Entry 9L1N (electron microscopy, 3.30 A resolution); this record covers chains H and I of the 13 polymer chains in the assembly.

[Chain H]
Molecule: E2 glycoprotein
Organism: Western equine encephalitis virus
UniProtKB: Q9J1K1 (Q9J1K1_WEEV); residues 1-416 here correspond to UniProt positions 320-735 (UniProt number = residue number + 319)
Amino-acid sequence (416 residues; numbered 1 to 416; the number before each row is that of its first residue):
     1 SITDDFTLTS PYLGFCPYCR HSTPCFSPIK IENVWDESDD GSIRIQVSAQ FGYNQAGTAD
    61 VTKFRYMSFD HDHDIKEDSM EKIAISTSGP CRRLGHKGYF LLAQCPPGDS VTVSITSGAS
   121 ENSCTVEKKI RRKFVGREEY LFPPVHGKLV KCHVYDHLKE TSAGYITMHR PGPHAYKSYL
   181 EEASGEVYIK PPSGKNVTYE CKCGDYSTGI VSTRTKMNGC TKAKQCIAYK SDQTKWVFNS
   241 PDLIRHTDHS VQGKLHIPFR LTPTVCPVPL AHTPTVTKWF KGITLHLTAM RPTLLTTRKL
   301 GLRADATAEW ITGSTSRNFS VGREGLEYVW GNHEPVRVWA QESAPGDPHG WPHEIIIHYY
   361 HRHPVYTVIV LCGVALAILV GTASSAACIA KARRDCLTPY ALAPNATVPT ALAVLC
Unresolved in the structure: 1
Disulfide bonds: Cys-16/Cys-124, Cys-19/Cys-25, Cys-91/Cys-105, Cys-152/Cys-266, Cys-201/Cys-226, Cys-203/Cys-220
Covalently attached groups: N-acetylglucosamine (NAG) linked to Asn-196

[Chain I]
Molecule: Capsid glycoprotein
Organism: Western equine encephalitis virus
UniProtKB: Q9J1K1 (Q9J1K1_WEEV); residue numbers follow UniProt; this construct covers 110-259
Amino-acid sequence (150 residues; row label = number of the first residue in the row):
   110 KTFPIMLNGQ VNGYACVVGG RLMKPLHVEG KIDNEQLAAV KLKKASMYDL EYGDVPQNMK
   170 SDTLQYTSDK PPGFYNWHHG AVQYENGRFT VPRGVGGKGD SGRPILDNRG RVVAIVLGGA
   230 NEGTRTALSV VTWNQKGVTI RDTPEGSEPW

[How chain H and chain I interact]
Contacting residue pairs - 12 pairs, chain H then chain I:
  Thr-398(H) / Tyr-157(I)
  Thr-398(H) / Thr-248(I)
  Tyr-400(H) / Arg-130(I)
  Tyr-400(H) / Met-132(I)  hydrophobic
  Tyr-400(H) / Tyr-157(I)
  Tyr-400(H) / Tyr-161(I)  hydrogen bond
  Tyr-400(H) / Tyr-175(I)
  Tyr-400(H) / Trp-242(I)
  Ala-401(H) / Arg-130(I)
  Ala-401(H) / Tyr-175(I)
  Ala-403(H) / Tyr-175(I)
  Pro-404(H) / Tyr-175(I)
Other interface residues (no listed pair), chain H (8 interface residues in all): Lys-391, Leu-397, Pro-399
Other interface residues (no listed pair), chain I (12 interface residues in all): Gly-128, Lys-153, Leu-159, Gly-246, Val-247

[In short]
Chain H and chain I form an interface of 8 and 12 residues respectively; the contacts include 1 hydrogen bond.
Its one hydrogen-bonded contact is Tyr-400(H)/Tyr-161(I). Covalently linked N-acetylglucosamine: at
Asn-196(H).
Here chain H is E2 glycoprotein and chain I is Capsid glycoprotein, both from Western equine encephalitis
virus. Entry 9L1N (Structure of Western equine encephalitis virus 71V1658 strain VLP in complex with human
PCDH10 EC1) was determined by electron microscopy, deposited together with 9L9A.
